PDB entry 9EPC | electron microscopy, 3.00 A resolution | chains P and S of the 21 polymer chains in the assembly

[Chain P]
Molecule: PAP10, TRXz
From: Sinapis alba
Amino-acid sequence (185 residues; row label = number of the first residue in the row):
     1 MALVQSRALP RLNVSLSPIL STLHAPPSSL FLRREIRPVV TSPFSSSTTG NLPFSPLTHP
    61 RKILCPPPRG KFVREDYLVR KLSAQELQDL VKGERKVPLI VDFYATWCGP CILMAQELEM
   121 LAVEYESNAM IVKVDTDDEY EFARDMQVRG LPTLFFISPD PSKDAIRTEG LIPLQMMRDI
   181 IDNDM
Disordered / not traced: 1-75
Cystine bridges: C108-C111

[Chain S]
Molecule: FLN2
From: Sinapis alba
Amino-acid sequence (611 residues; row label = number of the first residue in the row):
     1 MASLSFTQFL PFPRCSVDVP CLQPHGFVKF RGERWKGKHS FLMVAGRRKL SESAPLDEDD
    61 GGNGAVGGKK PTKVPKKSGA RTAKKKVVAK DEPLEESSQL LVDSDNVSDN ESDTKEPVRR
   121 TRKKAAASSD VNEGKTEKKV RRKRTVKKDK EVEDGLVTYD EASDVEEALT VEATDADSEG
   181 EEIDLSKHES EDISHTYGWP PLVCCFGSAQ HAFVPSGRPA NRLLDYERQE RMKDAVWAPE
   241 KYIRAPGGCA GGVAIALASL GGKAAFMGKL GDDDFGQAML YYLNVCQVQT RSVKIDSKRV
   301 TACSTMKISK RGRLKSTCVK PCAEDSLSKS EINVDVLKEA KMFYFTTHSL LDKKMMSTTL
   361 QAIKISKQLG NVIFYDLNLP LPLWQSLEET KSLIQEVWDL ADVIEVTKQE LEFLCGIEPT
   421 EEFDTKNNDS SKFVHYEPET VEPLWHENLK ILFVTNGTSK IHYYTKEHNG AVLGMEDVPI
   481 TPFTRDMSAS GDGIVAGLIR MLTVQPDLMN DKGYLERTAR YAIECGVVDQ WLLAQTRGYP
   541 PKDDMEEEED DDEEEEMESD PNGIRSITER EYRTSKPYDE PDGPYVMKPV EEREYRKLEL
   601 VGSMGEDDDS S
Disordered / not traced: 1-187, 545-558, 600-611
Metal / ion sites: Ca2+: P246, D376, N378, E405

[How chain P and chain S interact]
Residue-residue contacts (97; chain P residue first):
  Q88(P) with L314(S)
  V91(P) with K310(S), hydrogen bond (backbone-side chain); L314(S), hydrophobic
  K92(P) with K310(S), hydrogen bond (side chain-backbone); G312(S), hydrogen bond (side chain-backbone)
  R95(P) with K310(S)
  T106(P) with R485(S), hydrogen bond (backbone-side chain)
  W107(P) with V214(S), hydrophobic; S216(S); G217(S); I243(S); R485(S); D486(S)
  G109(P) with P482(S); F483(S); D486(S)
  P110(P) with A212(S); F483(S); D486(S); R537(S)
  I112(P) with P482(S); F483(S), hydrophobic
  L113(P) with F483(S), hydrophobic; I564(S), hydrophobic
  Q116(P) with F483(S); P541(S); G563(S); I564(S); R565(S), hydrogen bond (side chain-backbone)
  E117(P) with N562(S); G563(S), hydrogen bond (backbone-backbone); I564(S)
  E119(P) with R565(S), salt bridge
  M120(P) with G563(S)
  Y140(P) with Q385(S), hydrogen bond (backbone-side chain)
  F142(P) with L314(S), hydrophobic
  R144(P) with P382(S); Q385(S), hydrogen bond; E389(S), salt bridge
  D145(P) with L314(S); K315(S); S316(S)
  M146(P) with L314(S); K315(S); S316(S), hydrogen bond
  Q147(P) with S316(S), hydrogen bond (side chain-backbone)
  V148(P) with L381(S); P382(S)
  R149(P) with F213(S); P215(S); D325(S), salt bridge; H348(S); L351(S); D352(S), salt bridge; P380(S); L381(S); P382(S)
  G150(P) with F213(S); V214(S); P215(S)
  L151(P) with F213(S); V214(S), hydrogen bond (backbone-backbone)
  P152(P) with A212(S)
  F155(P) with M306(S), hydrophobic; I308(S), hydrophobic; S316(S)
  I157(P) with I308(S), hydrophobic
  D164(P) with T305(S); M306(S)
  A165(P) with T305(S); M306(S), hydrogen bond (backbone-backbone); I308(S), hydrophobic
  I166(P) with S304(S); T305(S)
  R167(P) with A302(S); C303(S); S304(S), hydrogen bond (backbone-backbone); M306(S)
  T168(P) with A302(S); C303(S)
  E169(P) with Q210(S); F213(S); A302(S); H348(S), salt bridge
  G170(P) with A212(S); F213(S)
  L171(P) with H211(S), hydrogen bond (backbone-side chain); A212(S), hydrogen bond (backbone-backbone)
  I172(P) with F275(S), hydrophobic
  P173(P) with F275(S); N562(S)
  L174(P) with P561(S); N562(S), hydrogen bond (backbone-side chain)
  Q175(P) with N562(S)
  M176(P) with F275(S), hydrophobic; C303(S), hydrophobic
  I180(P) with C303(S), hydrophobic
Other interface residues (no listed pair), chain P (47 interface residues in all): C108, T136, E141, A143, T153, R178
Other interface residues (no listed pair), chain S (48 interface residues in all): R311, R313, C322, S386, T484, P540, D560

[In short]
47 residues of chain P face 48 of chain S across their interface, with 16 hydrogen bonds and 5 salt bridges.
Polar contacts include E119(P)-R565(S), R144(P)-E389(S) and R149(P)-D325(S). P246(S), D376(S), N378(S) and
E405(S) coordinate Ca2+.
Here chain P is PAP10, TRXz and chain S is FLN2, both from Sinapis alba. Entry 9EPC (Cryo-EM structure of the
Plastid-encoded RNA polymerase from Sinapis alba) was determined by electron microscopy.
